Entry 6LG1 (X-ray diffraction, 3.05 A resolution); this record covers chains A and B.

== Chain A (and B) ==
Protein: LpCGTa
From: Landoltia punctata
Notes: chain B of this document is another copy of the same molecule, construct and numbering; everything in this record applies to it too
Sequence (485 residues; numbered 0 to 484; the number before each row is that of its first residue; numbering starts at 0):
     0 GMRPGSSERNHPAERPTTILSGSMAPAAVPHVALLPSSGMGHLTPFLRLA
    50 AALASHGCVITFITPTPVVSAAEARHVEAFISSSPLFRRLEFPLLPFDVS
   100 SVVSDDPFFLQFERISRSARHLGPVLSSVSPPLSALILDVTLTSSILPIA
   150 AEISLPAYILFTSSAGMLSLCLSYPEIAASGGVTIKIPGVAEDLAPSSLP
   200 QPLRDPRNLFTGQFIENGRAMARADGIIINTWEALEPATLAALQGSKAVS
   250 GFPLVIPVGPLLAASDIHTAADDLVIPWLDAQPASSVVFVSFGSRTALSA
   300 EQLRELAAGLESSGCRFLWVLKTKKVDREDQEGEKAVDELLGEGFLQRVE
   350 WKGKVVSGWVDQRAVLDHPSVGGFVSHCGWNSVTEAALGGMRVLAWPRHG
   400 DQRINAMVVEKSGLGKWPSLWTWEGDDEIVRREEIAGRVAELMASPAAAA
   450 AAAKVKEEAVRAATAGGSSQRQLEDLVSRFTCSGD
Not modelled in the structure: 0-26, 180, 263-271, 321-337, 483-484 (chain B: 0-26, 97-102, 181-182, 263-268, 321-337, 483-484)
Ligand contacts: UDP (uridine-5'-diphosphate): Gly40, Arg47, Ser290, Phe291, Gly292, Ser293, Arg294, Val319, Gly357, Trp358, Val359, Gln361, His376, Gly378, Trp379, Asn380, Ser381, Glu384, Gln401

== Interface between chain A and chain B ==
Contacting residue pairs (19; chain A residue first):
  Asp192(A) - Ser196(B)
  Ala194(A) - Ala194(B)  hydrophobic
  Pro195(A) - Pro195(B)
  Ser196(A) - Asp192(B)  hydrogen bond
  Met406(A) - Leu419(B)  hydrophobic
  Glu409(A) - Arg437(B)
  Lys410(A) - Leu419(B)
  Ser418(A) - Ser418(B)  hydrogen bond
  Leu419(A) - Met406(B)
  Leu419(A) - Lys410(B)
  Glu440(A) - Glu440(B)
  Glu440(A) - Ser444(B)  hydrogen bond
  Glu440(A) - Ala446(B)
  Glu440(A) - Ala447(B)
  Ala443(A) - Pro445(B)
  Ala443(A) - Ala446(B)  hydrophobic
  Ser444(A) - Glu440(B)
  Pro445(A) - Ala443(B)
  Ala446(A) - Glu440(B)
Also at the interface, not in a pair above, chain A (20 interface residues in all): Trp416, Pro417, Asp425, Glu433, Arg437, Ala447
Also at the interface, not in a pair above, chain B (20 interface residues in all): Glu191, Glu409, Lys415, Pro417, Ala439

== In short ==
The chain A/chain B interface involves 20 residues from each chain, with 3 hydrogen bonds. Polar contacts
include Ser196(A)-Asp192(B), Ser418(A)-Ser418(B) and Glu440(A)-Ser444(B). Chain A binds UDP.
Both chains are LpCGTa (Landoltia punctata). Entry 6LG1 (Crystal structure of LpCGTa in complex with UDP) was
determined by X-ray diffraction together with 6LF6 and 6LG0 from the same study.
